PDB entry 3PXI | X-ray diffraction, 6.93 A resolution (low resolution: residue-level contacts below are approximate; hydrogen-bond / salt-bridge calls are withheld) | chains b and B of the 6 polymer chains in the assembly

[Chain b]
Protein: Adapter protein mecA 1
Organism: Bacillus subtilis
UniProtKB: P37958 (MECA1_BACSU); numbering as in UniProt (aligned over 108-218)
Sequence (111 residues; row label = number of the first residue in the row):
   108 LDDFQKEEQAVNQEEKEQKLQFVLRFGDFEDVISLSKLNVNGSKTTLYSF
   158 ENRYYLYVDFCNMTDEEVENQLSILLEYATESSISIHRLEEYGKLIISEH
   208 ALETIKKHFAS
Unresolved in the structure: 108-124

[Chain B]
Protein: Negative regulator of genetic competence ClpC/MecB
Organism: Bacillus subtilis
UniProtKB: P37571 (CLPC_BACSU); residue numbers follow UniProt; this construct covers 1-246, 252-280, 293-584, 599-664, 686-810
Sequence (758 residues; row label = number of the first residue in the row; note: 52 numbers in that range are skipped by the numbering (no residue carries them; nothing is unmodelled there)):
     1 MMFGRFTERAQKVLALAQEEALRLGHNNIGTEHILLGLVREGEGIAAKAL
    51 QALGLGSEKIQKEVESLIGRGQEMSQTIHYTPRAKKVIELSMDEARKLGH
   101 SYVGTEHILLGLIREGEGVAARVLNNLGVSLNKARQQVLQLLGSNETGSS
   151 AAGTNSNANTPTLDSLARDLTAIAKEDSLDPVIGRSKEIQRVIEVLSRRT
   201 KNNPVLIGEPGVGKTAIAEGLAQQIINNEVPEILRDKRVMTLDMGT
   252 KYRGEFEDRLKKVMDEIRQAGNIILFIDA
   293 AIDASNILKPSLARGELQCIGATTLDEYRKYIEKDAALERRFQPIQVDQP
   343 SVDESIQILQGLRDRYEAHHRVSITDDAIEAAVKLSDRYISDRFLPDKAI
   393 DLIDEAGSKVRLRSFTTPPNLKELEQKLDEVRKEKDAAVQSQEFEKAASL
   443 RDTEQRLREQVEDTKKSWKEKQGQENSEVTVDDIAMVVSSWTGVPVSKIA
   493 QTETDKLLNMENILHSRVIGQDEAVVAVAKAVRRARAGLKDPKRPIGSFI
   543 FLGPTGVGKTELARALAESIFGDEESMIRIDMSEYMEKHSTS
   599 GGQLTEKVRRKPYSVVLLDAIEKAHPDVFNILLQVLEDGRLTDSKGRTVD
   649 FRNTILIMTSNVGASE
   686 KDKVMGELKRAFRPEFINRIDEIIVFHSLEKKHLTEIVSLMSDQLTKRLK
   736 EQDLSIELTDAAKAKVAEEGVDLEYGARPLRRAIQKHVEDRLSEELLRGN
   786 IHKGQHIVLDVEDGEFVVKTTAKTN
Unresolved in the structure: 1-2, 146-155, 243-246, 252-257, 293-300, 409-410, 468-469, 485-491, 599-601, 641-645, 713-714, 808-810
Construct notes: engineered mutation Ala280 (Glu in P37571), Ala618 (Glu in P37571)
Curated features (UniProtKB/Swiss-Prot):
  - binding site (ATP): Gly208 to Thr215, Gly545 to Thr552

[Interface between chain b and chain B]
Contacting residue pairs (56):
  Phe136(b) with Asp428(B); Val431(B)
  Glu137(b) with Lys427(B); Arg443(B); Glu446(B)
  Asp138(b) with Pro82(B)
  Ile140(b) with Arg443(B)
  Ser141(b) with Asn28(B)
  Lys144(b) with Asn27(B); Gln72(B); Met74(B); Gln76(B); Arg443(B)
  Leu145(b) with Asn27(B); Gln72(B)
  Asn146(b) with Arg70(B); Gln72(B)
  Ser156(b) with Gln432(B)
  Tyr161(b) with Asp428(B); Gln432(B)
  Glu176(b) with Arg122(B)
  Asn177(b) with Glu63(B); Ser66(B); Leu67(B); Asn126(B)
  Ser180(b) with Gly118(B); Val119(B); Arg122(B)
  Ile181(b) with Leu67(B); Ile68(B); Val119(B)
  Leu183(b) with Arg83(B)
  Glu184(b) with Gly30(B); Thr31(B); Glu32(B); Thr81(B); Pro82(B); Arg83(B); Val119(B)
  Tyr185(b) with Asn27(B); Asn28(B); Thr81(B); Pro82(B)
  Ala186(b) with Arg83(B)
  Thr187(b) with Arg83(B)
  Ile203(b) with Val431(B); Gln432(B); Gln434(B)
  His215(b) with Phe436(B); Glu437(B); Ala440(B)
  Phe216(b) with Val431(B); Phe436(B); Ala440(B); Arg443(B)
  Ala217(b) with Met74(B)
Also at the interface, not in a pair above, chain b (26 interface residues in all): Gln178, Lys213, Ser218
Also at the interface, not in a pair above, chain B (36 interface residues in all): Ile29, Ala84, Glu117, Ala120, Ala439, Asp444

[In short]
26 residues of chain b face 36 of chain B across their interface. From UniProt: 16 ATP-binding residues on
chain B.
Chain b is Adapter protein mecA 1 and chain B is Negative regulator of genetic competence ClpC/MecB, both from
Bacillus subtilis; the structure, Structure of MecA108:ClpC, was determined by X-ray diffraction, deposited
together with 2Y1Q, 2Y1R and 3PXG.
